Entry 9L22 (electron microscopy, 3.00 A resolution); this record covers chains E and J of the 12 polymer chains in the assembly.

== Chain E ==
Name: Histone H3.3
Organism: Homo sapiens
Reference sequence: P84243 (H33_HUMAN); residues 1-135 here correspond to UniProt positions 2-136 (UniProt number = residue number + 1)
Chain sequence (135 residues; each row starts with the number of its first residue):
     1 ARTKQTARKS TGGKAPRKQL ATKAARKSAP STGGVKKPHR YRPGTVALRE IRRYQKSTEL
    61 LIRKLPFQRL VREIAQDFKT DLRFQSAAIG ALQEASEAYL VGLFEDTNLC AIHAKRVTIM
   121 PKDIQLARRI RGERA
Not modelled in the structure: 1-37
UniProt features mapped onto this chain:
  - site: Ser31 (Interaction with ZMYND11)
  - modified residue: Arg2 (Asymmetric dimethylarginine), Thr3 (Phosphothreonine), Lys4 (Allysine), Gln5 (5-glutamyl dopamine), Thr6 (Phosphothreonine), Arg8 (Citrulline), Lys9 (N6,N6,N6-trimethyllysine), Ser10 (ADP-ribosylserine), Thr11 (Phosphothreonine), Lys14 (N6-(2-hydroxyisobutyryl)lysine), Arg17 (Asymmetric dimethylarginine), Lys18 (N6-(2-hydroxyisobutyryl)lysine), Lys23 (N6-(2-hydroxyisobutyryl)lysine), Arg26 (Citrulline), Lys27 (N6,N6,N6-trimethyllysine), Ser28 (ADP-ribosylserine), Ser31 (Phosphoserine), Lys36 (N6,N6,N6-trimethyllysine), Lys37 (N6-methyllysine), Tyr41 (Phosphotyrosine) and 9 more in UniProt
  - lipidation: Lys18 (N6-decanoyllysine)

== Chain J ==
Molecule: 601 DNA
Organism: Homo sapiens
Sequence (189 nucleotides; each row starts with the number of its first residue; numbers below 1 keep their minus sign (DA-94 is residue -94)):
   -94 ATCCGGGTGA TGCCGGATGC CATCGAGAAT CCCGGTGCCG AGGCCGCTCA ATTGGTCGTA
   -34 GACAGCTCTA GCACCGCTTA AACGCACGTA CGCGCTGTCC CCCGCGTTTT AACCGCCAAG
    26 GGGATTACTC CCTAGTCTCC AGGCACGTGT CAGATATATA CATCCGATTC CAGTGCCGGT
    86 GTCGCTGAT
Not modelled in the structure: -94 to -85, 88-94

== Chain E / chain J interface ==
Residue-residue contacts - 20 pairs, chain E then chain J:
  Pro38(E) with DA72(J), phosphate contact
  Arg40(E) with DC70(J), phosphate contact; DG71(J), phosphate contact
  Tyr41(E) with DC70(J), sugar contact
  Arg42(E) with DT-6(J), hydrogen bond to the phosphate; DA-5(J), salt bridge to the phosphate; DC70(J), phosphate contact
  Thr45(E) with DC70(J), hydrogen bond to the phosphate
  Arg63(E) with DA-13(J), phosphate contact
  Arg72(E) with DC-23(J), salt bridge to the phosphate
  Arg83(E) with DC-23(J), phosphate contact
  Phe84(E) with DG-24(J), sugar contact; DC-23(J), hydrogen bond to the phosphate
  Gln85(E) with DG-24(J), phosphate contact
  Ser86(E) with DG-24(J), phosphate contact
  Arg116(E) with DG-3(J), phosphate contact; DC-2(J), phosphate contact
  Val117(E) with DG-3(J), hydrogen bond to the phosphate
  Thr118(E) with DC-4(J), phosphate contact; DG-3(J), hydrogen bond to the phosphate
Interface residues without a listed pair, chain E (16 interface residues in all): Lys115, Met120
Interface residues without a listed pair, chain J (13 interface residues in all): DA-14, DC69

== In short ==
Chain E and chain J form an interface of 16 and 13 residues respectively; the contacts include 5 hydrogen
bonds and 2 salt bridges. Among the polar pairs are Arg42(E)-DT-6(J), Thr45(E)-DC70(J) and Phe84(E)-DC-23(J).
Here chain E is Histone H3.3 and chain J is 601 DNA, both from Homo sapiens. Entry 9L22 (hDEK-nucleosome
complex (conformation 2)) was determined by electron microscopy together with 9L1X from the same study.
